1QLN - chains A and N of the 4 polymer chains in the assembly; structure by X-ray diffraction, 2.40 A resolution.

Chain A:
Protein: Bacteriophage T7 RNA polymerase
Organism: Bacteriophage T7
Notes: EC 2.7.7.6
Chain sequence (883 residues; numbered 1 to 883; the number before each row is that of its first residue):
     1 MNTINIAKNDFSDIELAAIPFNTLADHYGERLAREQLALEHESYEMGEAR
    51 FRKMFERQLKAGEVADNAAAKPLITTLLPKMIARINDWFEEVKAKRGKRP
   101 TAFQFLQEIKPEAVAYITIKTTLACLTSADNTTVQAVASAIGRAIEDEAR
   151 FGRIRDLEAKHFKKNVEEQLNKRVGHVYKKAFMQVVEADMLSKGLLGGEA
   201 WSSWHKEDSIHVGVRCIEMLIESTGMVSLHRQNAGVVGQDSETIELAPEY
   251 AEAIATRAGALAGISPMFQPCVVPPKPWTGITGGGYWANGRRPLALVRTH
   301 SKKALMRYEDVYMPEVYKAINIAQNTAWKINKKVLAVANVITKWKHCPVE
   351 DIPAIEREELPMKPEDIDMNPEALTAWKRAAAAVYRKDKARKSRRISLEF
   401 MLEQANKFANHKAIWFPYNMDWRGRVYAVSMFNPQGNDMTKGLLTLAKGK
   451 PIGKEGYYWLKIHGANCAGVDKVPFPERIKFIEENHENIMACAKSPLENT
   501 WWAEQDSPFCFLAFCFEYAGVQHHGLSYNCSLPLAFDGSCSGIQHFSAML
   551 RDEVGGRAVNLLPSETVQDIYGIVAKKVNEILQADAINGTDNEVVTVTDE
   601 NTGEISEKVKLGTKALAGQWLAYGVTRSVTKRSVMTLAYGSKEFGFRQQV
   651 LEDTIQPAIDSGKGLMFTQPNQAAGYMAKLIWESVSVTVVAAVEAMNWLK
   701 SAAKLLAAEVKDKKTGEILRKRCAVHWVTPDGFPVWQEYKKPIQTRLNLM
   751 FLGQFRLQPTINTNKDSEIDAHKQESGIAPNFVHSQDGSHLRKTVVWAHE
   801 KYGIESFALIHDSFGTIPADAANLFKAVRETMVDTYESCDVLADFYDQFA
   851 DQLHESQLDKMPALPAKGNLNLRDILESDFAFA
Not modelled in the structure: 1-5, 56-71

Chain N:
Molecule: 17-nt DNA strand
Notes: fragment: promoter
Sequence (17 nucleotides; row label = number of the first residue in the row):
   101 TAATACGACTCACTATA
Not modelled in the structure: 115-117

How chain A and chain N interact:
Pairs across the interface (22; chain A residue first):
  Arg96(A) - DT101(N)  base contact
  Arg96(A) - DA102(N)  hydrogen bond to the sugar
  Arg96(A) - DA103(N)  hydrogen bond to the sugar
  Arg96(A) - DT104(N)  sugar contact
  Gly97(A) - DA103(N)  base contact
  Gly97(A) - DT104(N)  base contact
  Lys98(A) - DT104(N)  hydrogen bond to the base
  Lys98(A) - DA105(N)  hydrogen bond to the base
  Lys98(A) - DC106(N)  hydrogen bond to the sugar
  Pro100(A) - DA105(N)  phosphate contact
  Pro100(A) - DC106(N)  phosphate contact
  Thr101(A) - DC106(N)  hydrogen bond to the phosphate
  His211(A) - DC106(N)  salt bridge to the phosphate
  His211(A) - DG107(N)  salt bridge to the phosphate
  Arg215(A) - DC106(N)  salt bridge to the phosphate
  Ala234(A) - DT114(N)  phosphate contact
  Gly235(A) - DC113(N)  base contact
  Leu747(A) - DG107(N)  phosphate contact
  Asn748(A) - DC106(N)  sugar contact
  Asn748(A) - DG107(N)  hydrogen bond to the phosphate
  Asn748(A) - DA108(N)  base contact
  Arg756(A) - DA108(N)  base contact
Also at the interface, not in a pair above, chain A (18 interface residues in all): Lys95, Arg99, Val236, Val237, Thr745, Arg746
Also at the interface, not in a pair above, chain N (11 interface residues in all): DC109

Overview:
The interface between chain A and chain N involves 18 residues on one side and 11 on the other, with 7
hydrogen bonds and 3 salt bridges. Among the polar pairs are Lys98(A)-DT104(N), Lys98(A)-DA105(N) and
Arg96(A)-DA102(N).
Here chain A is Bacteriophage T7 RNA polymerase (Bacteriophage T7) and chain N is a 17-nt DNA strand. Entry
1QLN (Structure of a transcribing T7 RNA polymerase initiation complex) was determined by X-ray diffraction.
